PDB entry 4YFX | X-ray diffraction, 3.84 A resolution | chains A and C of the 6 polymer chains in the assembly

Chain A:
Molecule: DNA-directed RNA polymerase subunit alpha
From: Escherichia coli O139:H28 (strain E24377A / ETEC)
Notes: EC 2.7.7.6
UniProtKB: A7ZSI4 (RPOA_ECO24); numbering as in UniProt (aligned over 1-329)
Sequence (329 residues; row label = number of the first residue in the row):
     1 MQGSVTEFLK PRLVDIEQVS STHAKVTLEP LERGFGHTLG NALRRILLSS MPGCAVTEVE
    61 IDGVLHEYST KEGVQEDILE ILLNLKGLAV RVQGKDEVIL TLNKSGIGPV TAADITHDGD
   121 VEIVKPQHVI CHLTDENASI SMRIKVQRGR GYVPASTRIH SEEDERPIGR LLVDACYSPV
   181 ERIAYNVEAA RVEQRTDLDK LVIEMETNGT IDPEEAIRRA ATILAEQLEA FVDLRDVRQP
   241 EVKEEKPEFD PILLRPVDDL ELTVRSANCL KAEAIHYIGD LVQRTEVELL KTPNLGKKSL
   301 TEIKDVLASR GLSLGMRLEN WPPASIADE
Disordered / not traced: 1-6, 236-329

Chain C:
Molecule: DNA-directed RNA polymerase subunit beta
From: Escherichia coli O139:H28 (strain E24377A / ETEC)
Notes: EC 2.7.7.6
UniProtKB: A7ZUK1 (RPOB_ECO24); numbering as in UniProt (aligned over 1-1342)
Sequence (1342 residues; row label = number of the first residue in the row):
     1 MVYSYTEKKR IRKDFGKRPQ VLDVPYLLSI QLDSFQKFIE QDPEGQYGLE AAFRSVFPIQ
    61 SYSGNSELQY VSYRLGEPVF DVQECQIRGV TYSAPLRVKL RLVIYEREAP EGTVKDIKEQ
   121 EVYMGEIPLM TDNGTFVING TERVIVSQLH RSPGVFFDSD KGKTHSSGKV LYNARIIPYR
   181 GSWLDFEFDP KDNLFVRIDR RRKLPATIIL RALNYTTEQI LDLFFEKVIF EIRDNKLQME
   241 LVPERLRGET ASFDIEANGK VYVEKGRRIT ARHIRQLEKD DVKLIEVPVE YIAGKVVAKD
   301 YIDESTGELI CAANMELSLD LLAKLSQSGH KRIETLFTND LDHGPYISET LRVDPTNDRL
   361 SALVEIYRMM RPGEPPTREA AESLFENLFF SEDRYDLSAV GRMKFNRSLL REEIEGSGIL
   421 SKDDIIDVMK KLIDIRNGKG EVDDIDHLGN RRIRSVGEMA ENQFRVGLVR VERAVKERLS
   481 LGDLDTLMPQ DMINAKPISA AVKEFFGSSQ LSQFMDQNNP LSEITHKRRI SALGPGGLTR
   541 ERAGFEVRDV HPTHYGRVCP IETPEGPNIG LINSLSVYAQ TNEYGFLETP YRKVTDGVVT
   601 DEIHYLSAIE EGNYVIAQAN SNLDEEGHFV EDLVTCRSKG ESSLFSRDQV DYMDVSTQQV
   661 VSVGASLIPF LEHDDANRAL MGANMQRQAV PTLRADKPLV GTGMERAVAV DSGVTAVAKR
   721 GGVVQYVDAS RIVIKVNEDE MYPGEAGIDI YNLTKYTRSN QNTCINQMPC VSLGEPVERG
   781 DVLADGPSTD LGELALGQNM RVAFMPWNGY NFEDSILVSE RVVQEDRFTT IHIQELACVS
   841 RDTKLGPEEI TADIPNVGEA ALSKLDESGI VYIGAEVTGG DILVGKVTPK GETQLTPEEK
   901 LLRAIFGEKA SDVKDSSLRV PNGVSGTVID VQVFTRDGVE KDKRALEIEE MQLKQAKKDL
   961 SEELQILEAG LFSRIRAVLV AGGVEAEKLD KLPRDRWLEL GLTDEEKQNQ LEQLAEQYDE
  1021 LKHEFEKKLE AKRRKITQGD DLAPGVLKIV KVYLAVKRRI QPGDKMAGRH GNKGVISKIN
  1081 PIEDMPYDEN GTPVDIVLNP LGVPSRMNIG QILETHLGMA AKGIGDKINA MLKQQQEVAK
  1141 LREFIQRAYD LGADVRQKVD LSTFSDEEVM RLAENLRKGM PIATPVFDGA KEAEIKELLK
  1201 LGDLPTSGQI RLYDGRTGEQ FERPVTVGYM YMLKLNHLVD DKMHARSTGS YSLVTQQPLG
  1261 GKAQFGGQRF GEMEVWALEA YGAAYTLQEM LTVKSDDVNG RTKMYKNIVD GNHQMEPGMP
  1321 ESFNVLLKEI RSLGINIELE DE
Disordered / not traced: 1-2
Residues lining bound ligands: Myxopyronin B (4C4): F1270, G1271, E1272, V1275, W1276, E1279, S1322, F1323, L1326

Chain A / chain C interface:
Residue-residue contacts (64):
  N41(A) - G1215(C)
  N41(A) - R1216(C)  hydrogen bond (side chain-backbone)
  N41(A) - T1217(C)
  N41(A) - G1218(C)  hydrogen bond (side chain-backbone)
  R44(A) - E1083(C)
  R44(A) - Y1087(C)
  R44(A) - G1091(C)  hydrogen bond (side chain-backbone)
  R45(A) - E1083(C)  salt bridge
  R45(A) - D1084(C)  salt bridge
  R45(A) - G1215(C)  hydrogen bond (side chain-backbone)
  R45(A) - R1216(C)
  H66(A) - G874(C)
  H66(A) - V928(C)
  H66(A) - I929(C)
  E67(A) - K1057(C)  salt bridge
  Y68(A) - Y756(C)  hydrophobic
  Y68(A) - I831(C)  hydrophobic
  Y68(A) - T927(C)
  Y68(A) - I929(C)  hydrophobic
  Y68(A) - A1055(C)  hydrophobic
  Y68(A) - K1057(C)
  T70(A) - A729(C)
  T70(A) - S730(C)
  T70(A) - K755(C)
  K71(A) - D728(C)
  E72(A) - D728(C)
  E72(A) - E962(C)
  G73(A) - Y726(C)  hydrogen bond (backbone-side chain)
  G73(A) - D728(C)  hydrogen bond (backbone-side chain)
  V74(A) - D728(C)
  V74(A) - A729(C)  hydrogen bond (backbone-backbone)
  Q75(A) - V727(C)
  Q75(A) - A729(C)
  Q75(A) - V771(C)
  D77(A) - A729(C)
  D77(A) - K755(C)  salt bridge
  D77(A) - Y756(C)  hydrogen bond
  D77(A) - N766(C)  hydrogen bond
  L79(A) - K1057(C)
  E80(A) - M768(C)
  L83(A) - R694(C)
  K86(A) - Q824(C)
  K86(A) - D826(C)  salt bridge
  T134(A) - Y726(C)
  T134(A) - V727(C)  hydrogen bond (side chain-backbone)
  T134(A) - L773(C)
  D135(A) - Y726(C)
  Y152(A) - V823(C)
  Y152(A) - Q824(C)
  P154(A) - R1059(C)
  S156(A) - R1059(C)
  R170(A) - E876(C)
  L172(A) - E876(C)
  D174(A) - D826(C)
  E181(A) - R821(C)
  R182(A) - N1090(C)
  R182(A) - G1091(C)
  R182(A) - T1092(C)
  I183(A) - G1091(C)
  A184(A) - E1089(C)
  A184(A) - N1090(C)
  A184(A) - G1091(C)
  Y185(A) - Y1087(C)
  Y185(A) - G1218(C)  hydrogen bond (side chain-backbone)
Interface residues without a listed pair, chain A (38 interface residues in all): L48, S49, L65, E76, I107, L133, I168, C176
Interface residues without a listed pair, chain C (42 interface residues in all): L693, R731, P769, K958, D1214

Summary:
Chain A and chain C form an interface of 38 and 42 residues respectively, with 11 hydrogen bonds and 5 salt
bridges. Polar pairs include R45(A)-E1083(C), R45(A)-D1084(C) and E67(A)-K1057(C). Ligands of chain C:
Myxopyronin B.
Here chain A is DNA-directed RNA polymerase subunit alpha and chain C is DNA-directed RNA polymerase subunit
beta, both from Escherichia coli O139:H28 (strain E24377A / ETEC). Entry 4YFX (Escherichia coli RNA polymerase
in complex with Myxopyronin B) was determined by X-ray diffraction, deposited together with 4YFK and 4YFN.
